PDB entry 7EUO | electron microscopy, 2.90 A resolution | chains A and B of the 6 polymer chains in the assembly

Chain A:
Molecule: Guanine nucleotide-binding protein G(i) subunit alpha-1
Source organism: Homo sapiens
UniProtKB: P63096 (GNAI1_HUMAN); residues 1-354 here = UniProt positions 1-354
Sequence (354 residues; each row starts with the number of its first residue):
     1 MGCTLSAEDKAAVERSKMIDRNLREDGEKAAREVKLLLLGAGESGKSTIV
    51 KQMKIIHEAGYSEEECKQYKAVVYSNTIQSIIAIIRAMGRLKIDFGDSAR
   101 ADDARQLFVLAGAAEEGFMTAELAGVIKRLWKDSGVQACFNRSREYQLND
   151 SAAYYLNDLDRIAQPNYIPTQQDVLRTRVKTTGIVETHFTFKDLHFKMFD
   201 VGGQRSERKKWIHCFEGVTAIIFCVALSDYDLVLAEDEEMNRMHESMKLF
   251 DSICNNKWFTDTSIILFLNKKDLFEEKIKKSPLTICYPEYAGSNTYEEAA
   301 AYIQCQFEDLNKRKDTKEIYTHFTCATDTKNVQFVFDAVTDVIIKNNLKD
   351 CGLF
Disordered / not traced: 1-4, 56-178, 230-238
Curated features (UniProtKB/Swiss-Prot):
  - region: Lys35 to Thr48 (G1 motif), Asp173 to Thr181 (G2 motif), Phe196 to Arg205 (G3 motif), Ile265 to Asp272 (G4 motif), Thr324 to Thr329 (G5 motif)
  - binding site (GTP): Glu43 to Thr48, Ser151, Leu175 to Thr181, Asp200 to Gln204, Asn269 to Asp272, Ala326
  - binding site (Mg(2+)): Ser47, Thr181
  - modified residue: Arg178 (ADP-ribosylarginine), Gln204 (Deamidated glutamine), Cys351 (ADP-ribosylcysteine)
  - lipidation: Gly2 (N-myristoyl glycine), Cys3 (S-palmitoyl cysteine)
  - natural variant: Gly40 (G40C: In NEDHISB; G40R: In NEDHISB), Gly45 (G45D: In NEDHISB), Thr48 (T48I: In NEDHISB; T48K: In NEDHISB), Gln52 (Q52P: In NEDHISB), Ser75 (deletion: In NEDHISB; uncertain significance), Gln172 (deletion: In NEDHISB), Asp173 (D173V: In NEDHISB), Glu186 to Phe189 (deletion: In NEDHISB; uncertain significance), Cys224 (C224Y: In NEDHISB), Lys270 (K270N: In NEDHISB; K270R: In NEDHISB), Asp272 (D272G: In NEDHISB), Ala326 (A326P: In NEDHISB), 1 further natural variant entry in UniProt
  - mutagenesis: Gly42 (G42R: Abolishes switch to an activated conformation and dissociation from beta and gamma subunits upon GTP binding. Abolishes interaction with RGS family members), Glu116 (E116L: Enhances interaction (inactive GDP-bound) with RGS14), Gln147 (Q147L: Enhances interaction (inactive GDP-bound) with RGS14), Glu245 (E245L: Enhances interaction (inactive GDP-bound) with RGS14)

Chain B:
Molecule: Guanine nucleotide-binding protein G(I)/G(S)/G(T) subunit beta-1
Source organism: Homo sapiens
UniProtKB: P62873 (GBB1_HUMAN); residue numbers follow UniProt; this construct covers 2-340
Sequence (357 residues; numbered -16 to 340; the number before each row is that of its first residue; numbers below 1 keep their minus sign (His-16 is residue -16)):
   -16 HHHHHHLEVLFQGPGSSGSELDQLRQEAEQLKNQIRDARKACADATLSQI
    34 TNNIDPVGRIQMRTRRTLRGHLAKIYAMHWGTDSRLLVSASQDGKLIIWD
    84 SYTTNKVHAIPLRSSWVMTCAYAPSGNYVACGGLDNICSIYNLKTREGNV
   134 RVSRELAGHTGYLSCCRFLDDNQIVTSSGDTTCALWDIETGQQTTTFTGH
   184 TGDVMSLSLAPDTRLFVSGACDASAKLWDVREGMCRQTFTGHESDINAIC
   234 FFPNGNAFATGSDDATCRLFDLRADQELMTYSHDNIICGITSVSFSKSGR
   284 LLLAGYDDFNCNVWDALKADRAGVLAGHDNRVSCLGVTDDGMAVATGSWD
   334 SFLKIWN
Disordered / not traced: -16 to 4
Sequence notes: expression tag (-16 to 1)
Curated features (UniProtKB/Swiss-Prot):
  - modified residue: Ser2 (N-acetylserine), His266 (Phosphohistidine)
  - natural variant: Leu30 (L30F: In MRD42; uncertain significance), Arg52 (R52G: In MRD42), Gly64 (G64V: In MRD42), Asp76 (D76E: In MRD42; D76G: In MRD42), Gly77 (G77S: In MRD42), Lys78 (K78R: In MRD42), Ile80 (I80N: In MRD42; I80T: In MRD42), His91 (H91R: In MRD42; uncertain significance), Ala92 (A92T: In MRD42), Pro94 (P94S: In MRD42), Leu95 (L95P: In MRD42), Arg96 (R96L: In MRD42), 5 further natural variant entries in UniProt

How chain A and chain B interact:
Contacting residue pairs (44):
  Arg15(A) - Val90(B)  hydrogen bond (side chain-backbone)
  Arg15(A) - His91(B)
  Ser16(A) - Asn88(B)
  Ser16(A) - Lys89(B)
  Ile19(A) - Lys89(B)
  Ile19(A) - Val90(B)
  Asp20(A) - Lys89(B)  salt bridge
  Leu23(A) - Gly53(B)
  Leu23(A) - Leu55(B)
  Leu23(A) - Ile80(B)  hydrophobic
  Leu23(A) - Ala92(B)  hydrophobic
  Asp26(A) - Lys78(B)  salt bridge
  Gly27(A) - Leu55(B)
  Lys180(A) - Ile120(B)
  Lys180(A) - Glu138(B)  salt bridge
  Thr181(A) - Asp118(B)
  Thr181(A) - Ile120(B)
  Thr182(A) - Asn119(B)
  Gly183(A) - Asn119(B)
  Ile184(A) - Trp99(B)
  Ile184(A) - Leu117(B)  hydrophobic
  Glu186(A) - Trp99(B)  hydrogen bond
  Phe199(A) - Trp99(B)  hydrophobic
  Gln204(A) - Leu117(B)
  Gln204(A) - Thr143(B)
  Gln204(A) - Tyr145(B)
  Ser206(A) - Tyr145(B)
  Ser206(A) - Gly162(B)
  Glu207(A) - Asp186(B)
  Glu207(A) - Cys204(B)
  Lys209(A) - Asp228(B)  salt bridge
  Lys210(A) - Tyr145(B)
  Lys210(A) - Met188(B)
  Lys210(A) - Asp228(B)  salt bridge
  Trp211(A) - Leu117(B)  hydrophobic
  Trp211(A) - Tyr145(B)
  His213(A) - Lys57(B)
  His213(A) - Tyr59(B)  hydrogen bond
  His213(A) - Trp332(B)
  Cys214(A) - Tyr59(B)
  Cys214(A) - Trp99(B)
  Phe215(A) - Trp99(B)  hydrophobic
  Glu216(A) - Lys57(B)  salt bridge
  Trp258(A) - Arg314(B)
Also at the interface, not in a pair above, chain A (27 interface residues in all): Ala12, Val13
Also at the interface, not in a pair above, chain B (30 interface residues in all): Gln75, Gly144, Asn230, Asp246

Summary:
27 residues of chain A and 30 residues of chain B are in contact; the contacts include 3 hydrogen bonds and 6
salt bridges. Polar contacts include Asp20(A)-Lys89(B), Asp26(A)-Lys78(B) and Lys180(A)-Glu138(B).
Chain A is Guanine nucleotide-binding protein G(i) subunit alpha-1 and chain B is Guanine nucleotide-binding
protein G(I)/G(S)/G(T) subunit beta-1, both from Homo sapiens; the structure, The structure of formyl peptide
receptor 1 in complex with Gi and peptide agonist fMLF, was determined by electron microscopy (same
publication as 7VFX).
